6S7T - chains D and F of the 10 polymer chains in the assembly; structure by electron microscopy, 3.50 A resolution.

# Chain D
Molecule: Dolichyl-diphosphooligosaccharide--protein glycosyltransferase subunit DAD1
Organism: Homo sapiens
UniProtKB: P61803 (DAD1_HUMAN); residues 1-113 here = UniProt positions 1-113
Amino-acid sequence (113 residues; numbered 1 to 113; the number before each row is that of its first residue):
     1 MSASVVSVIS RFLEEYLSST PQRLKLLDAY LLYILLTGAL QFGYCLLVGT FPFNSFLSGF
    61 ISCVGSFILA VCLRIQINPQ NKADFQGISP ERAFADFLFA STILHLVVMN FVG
Disordered / not traced: 1-9, 113
Small-molecule neighbours:
  - EGY ((4R,7R)-4-hydroxy-N,N,N-trimethyl-4,9-dioxo-7-[(undecanoyloxy)methyl]-3,5,8-trioxa-4lambda~5~-phosphadocosan-1-aminium), molecule 1: Arg92, Ala95, Leu98, Phe99, Thr102
  - EGY, molecule 2: Leu106, Val107, Asn110
  - KZB ((2S,3R,4R,5S,6S)-2-(hydroxymethyl)-6-[(1S,2R,3R,4R,5'S,6S,7R,8S,9R,12R,13R,15S,16S,18R)-5',7,9,13-tetramethyl-3,15-bis(oxidanyl)spiro[5-oxapentacyclo[10.8.0.02,9.04,8.013,18]icosane-6,2'-oxane]-16-yl]oxy-oxane-3,4,5-triol), molecule 1: Leu13, Tyr16, Leu17, Lys25, Asp28, Ala29, Leu31, Leu32
  - KZB, molecule 2: Thr50, Phe51, Phe53
  - KZB, molecule 3: Phe67, Val71, Arg74, Ile75, Asn78, Gln80, Asn81
Swiss-Prot annotation at these positions:
  - modified residue: Ser2 (N-acetylserine)

# Chain F
Molecule: Dolichyl-diphosphooligosaccharide--protein glycosyltransferase subunit 2
Organism: Homo sapiens
UniProtKB: P04844 (RPN2_HUMAN); residue numbers follow UniProt; this construct covers 1-631
Amino-acid sequence (631 residues; numbered 1 to 631; the number before each row is that of its first residue):
     1 MAPPGSSTVF LLALTIIAST WALTPTHYLT KHDVERLKAS LDRPFTNLES AFYSIVGLSS
    61 LGAQVPDAKK ACTYIRSNLD PSNVDSLFYA AQASQALSGC EISISNETKD LLLAAVSEDS
   121 SVTQIYHAVA ALSGFGLPLA SQEALSALTA RLSKEETVLA TVQALQTASH LSQQADLRSI
   181 VEEIEDLVAR LDELGGVYLQ FEEGLETTAL FVAATYKLMD HVGTEPSIKE DQVIQLMNAI
   241 FSKKNFESLS EAFSVASAAA VLSHNRYHVP VVVVPEGSAS DTHEQAILRL QVTNVLSQPL
   301 TQATVKLEHA KSVASRATVL QKTSFTPVGD VFELNFMNVK FSSGYYDFLV EVEGDNRYIA
   361 NTVELRVKIS TEVGITNVDL STVDKDQSIA PKTTRVTYPA KAKGTFIADS HQNFALFFQL
   421 VDVNTGAELT PHQTFVRLHN QKTGQEVVFV AEPDNKNVYK FELDTSERKI EFDSASGTYT
   481 LYLIIGDATL KNPILWNVAD VVIKFPEEEA PSTVLSQNLF TPKQEIQHLF REPEKRPPTV
   541 VSNTFTALIL SPLLLLFALW IRIGANVSNF TFAPSTIIFH LGHAAMLGLM YVYWTQLNMF
   601 QTLKYLAILG SVTFLAGNRM LAQQAVKRTA H
Disordered / not traced: 1-368, 507-518, 631
Small-molecule neighbours:
  - EGY ((4R,7R)-4-hydroxy-N,N,N-trimethyl-4,9-dioxo-7-[(undecanoyloxy)methyl]-3,5,8-trioxa-4lambda~5~-phosphadocosan-1-aminium), molecule 1: Phe579, Leu606, Gly610, Ser611, Thr613, Phe614, Gly617, Asn618, Leu621
  - EGY, molecule 2: Tyr593, Trp594, Leu597, Asn598, Met599, Phe600, Leu603
  - KZB ((2S,3R,4R,5S,6S)-2-(hydroxymethyl)-6-[(1S,2R,3R,4R,5'S,6S,7R,8S,9R,12R,13R,15S,16S,18R)-5',7,9,13-tetramethyl-3,15-bis(oxidanyl)spiro[5-oxapentacyclo[10.8.0.02,9.04,8.013,18]icosane-6,2'-oxane]-16-yl]oxy-oxane-3,4,5-triol), molecule 1: Leu550, Tyr591, Trp594
  - KZB, molecule 2: Phe557, Ile561, Ala565, Asn566, Val567
  - KZB, molecule 3: Leu559, Arg562, Ile563
  - KZB, molecule 4: Leu581, Ala585, Val592, Gln596, Leu597, Gln601, Tyr605, Leu609
  - KZB, molecule 5: Leu581, Ala584, Ala585, Gly588, Tyr591, Val592, Gln596
  - KZB, molecule 6: Ala584, Leu587, Gly588, Tyr591
Swiss-Prot annotation at these positions:
  - glycosylation: Asn106 (N-linked (GlcNAc...) asparagine)
  - cross-link: Lys154 (Glycyl lysine isopeptide (Lys-Gly) (interchain with G-Cter in ubiquitin))

# Interface between chain D and chain F
Residue-residue contacts - 28 pairs, chain D then chain F:
  Leu26(D) - Trp560(F)
  Leu26(D) - Ala565(F)  hydrophobic
  Ala29(D) - Leu559(F)  hydrophobic
  Ala29(D) - Trp560(F)
  Leu32(D) - Leu559(F)  hydrophobic
  Tyr33(D) - Pro552(F)
  Tyr33(D) - Leu553(F)
  Tyr33(D) - Leu556(F)  hydrophobic
  Thr37(D) - Pro552(F)
  Leu40(D) - Leu548(F)
  Tyr44(D) - Phe545(F)  hydrophobic
  Leu47(D) - Phe545(F)  hydrophobic
  Val48(D) - Pro537(F)  hydrophobic
  Phe51(D) - Glu534(F)
  Phe51(D) - Arg536(F)
  Pro90(D) - Arg628(F)
  Glu91(D) - Leu621(F)
  Ala95(D) - Leu621(F)  hydrophobic
  Leu98(D) - Phe579(F)  hydrophobic
  Leu98(D) - His583(F)
  Thr102(D) - Met586(F)
  Leu106(D) - Met590(F)  hydrophobic
  Leu106(D) - Leu606(F)  hydrophobic
  Met109(D) - Met590(F)  hydrophobic
  Met109(D) - Tyr593(F)
  Met109(D) - Trp594(F)  hydrophobic
  Asn110(D) - Tyr593(F)  hydrogen bond
  Val112(D) - Trp594(F)
Also at the interface, not in a pair above, chain D (26 interface residues in all): Gln22, Lys25, Tyr30, Leu36, Thr50, Ser89, His105
Also at the interface, not in a pair above, chain F (30 interface residues in all): Val541, Ser542, Ile549, Leu555, Ile563, Gly564, Met599, Leu603, Gln624, Ala625

# In short
26 residues of chain D face 30 of chain F across their interface, with 1 hydrogen bond. The hydrogen-bonded
pair is Asn110(D)-Tyr593(F). 2 compound EGY molecules and one compound KZB molecule are bound between chain D
and chain F.
Chain D is Dolichyl-diphosphooligosaccharide--protein glycosyltransferase subunit DAD1 and chain F is
Dolichyl-diphosphooligosaccharide--protein glycosyltransferase subunit 2, both from Homo sapiens; the
structure, Cryo-EM structure of human oligosaccharyltransferase complex OST-B, was determined by electron
microscopy together with 6S7O from the same study.
